Entry 8QRG (X-ray diffraction, 2.30 A resolution); this record covers chains E and H of the 4 polymer chains in the assembly.

Chain E:
Protein: Spike protein S1
Source organism: Severe acute respiratory syndrome coronavirus 2
UniProt: P0DTC2 (SPIKE_SARS2); numbering as in UniProt (aligned over 333-526)
Amino-acid sequence (202 residues; numbered 327 to 528; the number before each row is that of its first residue):
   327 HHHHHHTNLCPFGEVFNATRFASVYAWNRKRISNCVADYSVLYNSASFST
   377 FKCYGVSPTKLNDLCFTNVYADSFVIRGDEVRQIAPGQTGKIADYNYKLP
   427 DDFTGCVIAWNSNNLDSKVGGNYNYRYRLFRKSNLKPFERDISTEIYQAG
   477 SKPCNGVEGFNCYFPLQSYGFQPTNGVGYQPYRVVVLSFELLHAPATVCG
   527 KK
Unresolved in the structure: 327-332, 519-528
Sequence notes: expression tag (327-332, 527-528); variant R452 (Leu in P0DTC2), K478 (Thr in P0DTC2)
Cystine bridges: C336-C361, C379-C432, C480-C488
Covalently attached groups: N-acetylglucosamine (NAG) linked to N343
Curated features (UniProtKB/Swiss-Prot):
  - region: R403 to D405 (Integrin-binding motif), N448 to Y451, Y453 to F456 (Immunodominant HLA epitope recognized by the CD8+)
  - glycosylation: N343 (N-linked (GlcNAc...) (complex) asparagine)
  - natural variant: G339 (G339D: In strain: Omicron/BA.1, Omicron/BA.2 and 4 more; G339H: In strain: Omicron/BA.2.75, Omicron/XBB.1.5 and 1 more), R346 (R346K: In strain: Mu/B.1.621; R346T: In strain: Omicron/BQ.1.1, Omicron/XBB.1.5 and 1 more), L368 (L368I: In strain: Omicron/XBB.1.5, Omicron/EG.5.1), S371 (S371F: In strain: Omicron/BA.2, Omicron/BA.2.12.1 and 6 more; S371L: In strain: Omicron/BA.1), S373 (S373P: In strain: Omicron/BA.1, Omicron/BA.2 and 7 more), S375 (S375F: In strain: Omicron/BA.1, Omicron/BA.2 and 7 more), T376 (T376A: In strain: Omicron/BA.2, Omicron/BA.2.12.1 and 5 more), D405 (D405N: In strain: Omicron/BA.2, Omicron/BA.2.12.1 and 6 more), R408 (R408S: In strain: Omicron/BA.2, Omicron/BA.2.12.1 and 6 more), K417 (K417N: In strain: Beta/B.1.351, Omicron/BA.1 and 8 more; K417T: In strain: Gamma/P.1), N440 (N440K: In strain: Omicron/BA.1, Omicron/BA.2 and 7 more), K444 (K444T: In strain: Omicron/BQ.1.1), 16 further natural variant entries in UniProt
  - mutagenesis: N343 (N343Q: Reduced viral infectivity), Y453 (Y453F: Decreased HLA binding to NF9 epitope. Increased binding affinity to human ACE2), A475 (A475V: Increased resistance to neutralizing antibodies), V483 (V483A: Increased resistance to neutralizing antibodies), E484 (E484D: Increased replication in human TMEM106B overexpressing cells), F490 (F490L: Increased resistance to neutralizing antibodies and human covalescent sera neutralization), Q493 (Q493N: Reduced host ACE2-binding affinity in vitro; Q493Y: Reduced host ACE2-binding affinity in vitro), N501 (N501T: Reduced host ACE2-binding affinity in vitro; N501Y: Increased binding affinity to human ACE2), H519 (H519P: Increased resistance to human covalescent sera neutralization)

Chain H:
Protein: XBB-2 heavy chain
Source organism: Homo sapiens
Amino-acid sequence (223 residues; each row starts with the number of its first residue):
     1 EVQLVESGGGLVEPGGSLRLSCAASGITVSSNYMHWVRQAPGRGLEWVSL
    51 IYSGGSTFFAESVKGRFTISRDNSKNTMYLQMNSLRVEDTAVYYCAREVP
   101 RISGYDYWGQGTLVTVSSASTKGPSVFPLAPSSKSTSGGTAALGCLVKDY
   151 FPEPVTVSWNSGALTSGVHTFPAVLQSSGLYSLSSVVTVPSSSLGTQTYI
   201 CNVNHKPSNTKVDKRVEPKSCDK
Unresolved in the structure: 222-223
Cystine bridges: C22-C95, C145-C201

How chain E and chain H interact:
Pairs across the interface (39):
  R403(E) - R101(H)
  T415(E) - S56(H)
  T415(E) - F58(H)
  G416(E) - Y52(H)
  K417(E) - Y33(H)
  K417(E) - Y52(H)  hydrogen bond
  K417(E) - R101(H)
  D420(E) - Y52(H)
  D420(E) - S56(H)  hydrogen bond
  Y421(E) - Y33(H)
  Y421(E) - Y52(H)
  Y421(E) - S53(H)  hydrogen bond
  Y421(E) - G54(H)  hydrogen bond (side chain-backbone)
  Y453(E) - R101(H)  hydrogen bond
  L455(E) - Y33(H)  hydrogen bond (backbone-side chain)
  L455(E) - P100(H)
  F456(E) - V99(H)  hydrophobic
  R457(E) - S53(H)  hydrogen bond (backbone-side chain)
  K458(E) - S53(H)
  K458(E) - G54(H)
  S459(E) - G54(H)
  N460(E) - G54(H)
  Y473(E) - S31(H)  hydrogen bond (side chain-backbone)
  Y473(E) - S53(H)
  Q474(E) - S31(H)
  A475(E) - T28(H)  hydrogen bond (backbone-backbone)
  A475(E) - N32(H)  hydrogen bond (backbone-side chain)
  G476(E) - G26(H)
  G476(E) - T28(H)  hydrogen bond (backbone-side chain)
  S477(E) - G26(H)  hydrogen bond (backbone-backbone)
  S477(E) - T28(H)
  F486(E) - V2(H)  hydrophobic
  F486(E) - R97(H)
  F486(E) - D106(H)
  F486(E) - Y107(H)  hydrophobic
  N487(E) - R97(H)  hydrogen bond
  Y489(E) - R97(H)
  Y489(E) - V99(H)
  Q493(E) - I102(H)
Other interface residues (no listed pair), chain E (23 interface residues in all): E406
Other interface residues (no listed pair), chain H (19 interface residues in all): I27

Summary:
The interface between chain E and chain H involves 23 residues on one side and 19 on the other; the contacts
include 13 hydrogen bonds. Polar contacts include K417(E)-Y52(H), D420(E)-S56(H) and Y421(E)-S53(H).
N-acetylglucosamine is covalently linked to N343(E).
Here chain E is Spike protein S1 (Severe acute respiratory syndrome coronavirus 2) and chain H is XBB-2 heavy
chain (Homo sapiens). Entry 8QRG (SARS-CoV-2 delta RBD complexed with XBB-2 Fab and NbC1) was determined by
X-ray diffraction (same publication as 8QSQ, 8QTD and 8R80).
